PDB entry 7MDL | X-ray diffraction, 2.32 A resolution | chains B and E of the 3 polymer chains in the assembly

# Chain B
Protein: O-phosphoseryl-tRNA(Sec) selenium transferase
Organism: Homo sapiens
Notes: EC 2.9.1.2
UniProtKB: Q9HD40 (SPCS_HUMAN); residue numbers follow UniProt; this construct covers 1-501
Chain sequence (521 residues; each row starts with the number of its first residue; numbers below 1 keep their minus sign (Met-19 is residue -19)):
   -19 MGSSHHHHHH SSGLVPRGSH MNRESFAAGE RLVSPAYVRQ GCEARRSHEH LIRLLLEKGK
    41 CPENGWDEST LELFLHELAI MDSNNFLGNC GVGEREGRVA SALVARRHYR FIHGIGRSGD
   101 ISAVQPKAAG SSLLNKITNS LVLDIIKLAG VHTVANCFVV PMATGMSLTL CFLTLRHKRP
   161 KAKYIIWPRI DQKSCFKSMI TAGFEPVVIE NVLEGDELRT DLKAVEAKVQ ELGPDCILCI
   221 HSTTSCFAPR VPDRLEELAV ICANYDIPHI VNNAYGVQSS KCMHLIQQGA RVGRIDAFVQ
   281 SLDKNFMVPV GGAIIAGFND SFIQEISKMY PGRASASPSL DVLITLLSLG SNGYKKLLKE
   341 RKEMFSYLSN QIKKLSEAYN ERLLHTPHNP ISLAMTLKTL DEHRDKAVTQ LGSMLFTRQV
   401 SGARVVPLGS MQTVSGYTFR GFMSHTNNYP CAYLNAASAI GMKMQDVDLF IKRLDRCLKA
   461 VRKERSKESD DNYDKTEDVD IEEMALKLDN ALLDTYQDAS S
Unresolved in the structure: -19 to 17, 465-501
Sequence notes: initiating methionine (-19); expression tag (-18 to 0); engineered mutation Ala491 (Val in Q9HD40)
Glycans and other covalent adducts: 4'-deoxypyridoxine phosphate (PLR) linked to Lys284
Small-molecule neighbours:
  - citrate anion (FLC): Arg75, Arg97, Ser98, Gly99, Gln105, Gln172, Arg313
  - 4'-deoxypyridoxine phosphate (PLR; (5-hydroxy-4,6-dimethylpyridin-3-yl)methyl dihydrogen phosphate): Glu74, Arg75, Ser98, Ala143, Thr144, Gly145, Ile170, Gln172, Ser174, Cys175, Ser225, Asn252, Ala254, Tyr255, Pro311, Gly312, Arg313
From the paper describing this entry:
  - binding site for 4'-deoxypyridoxine phosphate: Lys284
  - binding site for the 90-nt RNA strand (chain E): Ser27, His30, Glu37, Ser393, Thr397, Arg398, Gln399
  - specificity-determining residues: Arg398
  - mutagenesis - S27A, H30A, E37L, S393A: unchanged binding to the 90-nt RNA strand (chain E)
  - mutagenesis - F396V, R398A, R398E: abolished catalytic activity
  - mutagenesis - S393A, T397V: decreased catalytic activity
  - mutagenesis - Q399A: unchanged catalytic activity
  - mutagenesis - R26A, K38M, R398A, Q399A: decreased binding to the 90-nt RNA strand (chain E)
  - mutagenesis - R33A, F396V, T397V: increased binding to the 90-nt RNA strand (chain E)
  - mutagenesis - R398E: abolished binding to the 90-nt RNA strand (chain E)

# Chain E
Molecule: 90-nt RNA strand
Sequence (90 nucleotides; each row starts with the number of its first residue; note: 3 numbers in that range are skipped by the numbering (no residue carries them; nothing is unmodelled there); a row labelled like 5A-5B holds insertion residues (5A, then the next letters in order)):
     1 GCCCG
 5A-5B GA
     6 UGAUCCUCAG U
    18 GGU
   20A C
    21 UGGGGUGCAG GCUUCAAACC UGUAGCU
47A-47L GUCUAGCGACAG
    48 A
    50 GUGGUUCAAU UCCAC
    66 CU
67A-67B UU
    68 CGGGCGCCA
Unresolved in the structure: 32-36, 76

# Chain B / chain E interface
Residue-residue contacts - 18 pairs, chain B then chain E:
  Gly392(B) with C75(E), phosphate contact
  Ser393(B) with G73(E), hydrogen bond to the sugar; C74(E), phosphate contact; C75(E), hydrogen bond to the phosphate
  Met394(B) with A37(E), base contact; G73(E), base contact
  Phe396(B) with C75(E), base contact
  Thr397(B) with G1(E), base contact; G73(E), base contact
  Arg398(B) with G1(E), base contact; A38(E), hydrogen bond to the sugar; C72(E), base contact; G73(E), hydrogen bond to the base
  Gln399(B) with G1(E), hydrogen bond to the sugar
  Lys452(B) with U67B(E), salt bridge to the phosphate
  Arg453(B) with G1(E), salt bridge to the phosphate
  Arg456(B) with G24(E), salt bridge to the phosphate
  Lys463(B) with G69(E), salt bridge to the phosphate
Other interface residues (no listed pair), chain E (14 interface residues in all): G23, G25, C39, G70
The authors on this interface:
  - residue pairs: Arg398(B)-G73(E)
  - hot spots on chain B (mutagenesis) - R26A: decreased binding to the 90-nt RNA strand (chain E)
  - hot spots on chain B (mutagenesis) - R33A: increased binding to the 90-nt RNA strand (chain E)

# Overview
11 residues of chain B and 14 residues of chain E are in contact, with 5 hydrogen bonds and 4 salt bridges.
Among the polar pairs are Arg398(B)-G73(E), Ser393(B)-G73(E) and Arg398(B)-A38(E). The authors report a
contact between Arg398(B) and G73(E). From the paper: a binding site for the 90-nt RNA strand (chain E) at
Ser27(B), His30(B) and Glu37(B) among others; R26A, K38M and R398A of chain B, among others, reduce binding to
the 90-nt RNA strand (chain E); 12 substitutions were tested in all.
Chain B is O-phosphoseryl-tRNA(Sec) selenium transferase (Homo sapiens) and chain E is a 90-nt RNA strand; the
structure, High-resolution crystal structure of human SepSecS-tRNASec complex, was determined by X-ray
diffraction, deposited together with 8G9Z and 7L1T.
